8WSU - chains B and C of the 6 polymer chains in the assembly; structure by X-ray diffraction, 3.30 A resolution.

[Chain B]
Molecule: Ab-H
From: Homo sapiens
Sequence (224 residues; each row starts with the number of its first residue):
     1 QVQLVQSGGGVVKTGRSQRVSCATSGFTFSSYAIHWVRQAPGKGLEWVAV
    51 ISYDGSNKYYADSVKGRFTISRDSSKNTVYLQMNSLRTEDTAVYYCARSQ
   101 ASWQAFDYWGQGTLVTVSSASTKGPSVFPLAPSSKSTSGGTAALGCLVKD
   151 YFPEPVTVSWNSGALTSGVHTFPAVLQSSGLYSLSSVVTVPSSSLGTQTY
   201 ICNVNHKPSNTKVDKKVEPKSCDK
Cystine bridges: Cys22-Cys96, Cys146-Cys202

[Chain C]
Molecule: Ab-L
From: Homo sapiens
Sequence (214 residues; row label = number of the first residue in the row):
     1 DIQMTQSPSSLSASVGDRVTITCRASQGVGTDLAWYQQKPGKAPNRLIFA
    51 ASNLQSGVPSRFSGSGSGTEFTLTISSLQPEDFATYYCLHHNSFPLAFGG
   101 GTKVEIKRTVAAPSVFIFPPSDEQLKSGTASVVCLLNNFYPREAKVQWKV
   151 DNALQSGNSQESVTEQDSKDSTYSLSSTLTLSKADYEKHKVYACEVTHQG
   201 LSSPVTKSFNRGEC
Cystine bridges: Cys23-Cys88, Cys134-Cys194

[Chain B / chain C interface]
Residue-residue contacts (81; chain B residue first):
  His35(B) with Leu96(C)
  Val37(B) with Phe98(C), hydrophobic
  Gln39(B) with Gln38(C), hydrogen bond
  Lys43(B) with Tyr87(C)
  Gly44(B) with Tyr87(C)
  Leu45(B) with Gln38(C); Pro44(C), hydrophobic; Tyr87(C); Phe98(C)
  Trp47(B) with Pro95(C), hydrophobic; Leu96(C); Phe98(C)
  Tyr59(B) with Phe94(C), hydrophobic
  Asp62(B) with Asp1(C)
  Tyr95(B) with Lys42(C), hydrogen bond (side chain-backbone); Ala43(C), hydrophobic
  Ser102(B) with Phe94(C)
  Trp103(B) with His91(C), hydrogen bond (backbone-side chain); Phe94(C), hydrophobic
  Gln104(B) with His91(C)
  Ala105(B) with Ala34(C), hydrophobic; Tyr36(C); Arg46(C), hydrogen bond (backbone-side chain); His91(C), hydrogen bond (backbone-side chain)
  Phe106(B) with Tyr36(C), hydrogen bond (backbone-side chain); Arg46(C); Leu89(C), hydrophobic; Leu96(C), hydrophobic; Phe98(C), hydrophobic
  Asp107(B) with Arg46(C)
  Trp109(B) with Ala43(C), hydrophobic; Pro44(C)
  Gly110(B) with Ala43(C)
  Phe128(B) with Ser121(C); Glu123(C); Gln124(C)
  Pro129(B) with Ser121(C)
  Leu130(B) with Phe118(C), hydrophobic; Val133(C), hydrophobic
  Ala131(B) with Phe118(C)
  Lys135(B) with Ile117(C); Ser208(C)
  Ser136(B) with Phe116(C)
  Ser138(B) with Phe116(C)
  Ala143(B) with Phe116(C), hydrophobic; Phe118(C)
  Leu144(B) with Phe118(C), hydrophobic
  Leu147(B) with Gln124(C); Ser131(C)
  Lys149(B) with Gln124(C); Ser131(C); Thr180(C)
  Ser167(B) with Lys169(C)
  His170(B) with Asn137(C); Asn138(C), hydrogen bond; Asp167(C); Ser174(C), hydrogen bond
  Phe172(B) with Leu135(C), hydrophobic; Ser162(C); Thr164(C); Ser174(C); Leu175(C); Ser176(C)
  Pro173(B) with Ser162(C), hydrogen bond (backbone-side chain); Val163(C)
  Val175(B) with Gln160(C); Glu161(C); Ser162(C)
  Leu176(B) with Gln160(C), hydrogen bond (backbone-side chain)
  Gln177(B) with Gln160(C); Thr180(C)
  Ser183(B) with Thr178(C)
  Ser185(B) with Thr178(C)
  Val187(B) with Leu135(C), hydrophobic
  Lys215(B) with Glu123(C), salt bridge
  Lys220(B) with Asp122(C), salt bridge; Cys214(C), hydrogen bond (side chain-backbone)
  Ser221(B) with Glu213(C)
  Cys222(B) with Glu213(C); Cys214(C), disulfide
  Lys224(B) with Glu213(C)
Other interface residues (no listed pair), chain B (55 interface residues in all): Glu46, Val50, Tyr60, Ala61, Val127, Thr141, Gly145, Thr171, Ala174, Thr189, Asp223
Other interface residues (no listed pair), chain C (48 interface residues in all): Asp32, Gly41, Gln55, Ser114, Pro119, Pro120
Inter-chain disulfides: Cys222(B)-Cys214(C)

[Summary]
The interface between chain B and chain C involves 55 residues on one side and 48 on the other; the contacts
include 1 disulfide bond, 11 hydrogen bonds and 2 salt bridges. Polar pairs include Lys215(B)-Glu123(C),
Lys220(B)-Asp122(C) and Gln39(B)-Gln38(C).
Chain B is Ab-H and chain C is Ab-L, both from Homo sapiens; the structure, Crystal structure of SFTSV Gc and
antibody, was determined by X-ray diffraction.
